4A0U - chains A and C of the 3 polymer chains in the assembly; structure by X-ray diffraction, 2.00 A resolution.

Chain A (and C):
Molecule: Tail fiber protein
Source organism: Enterobacteria phage T7
Notes: fragment: c-terminal region, residues 371-553; chain C of this document is another copy of the same molecule, construct and numbering; everything in this record applies to it too
UniProtKB: P03748 (FIBER_BPT7); residues 372-553 here = UniProt positions 372-553
Amino-acid sequence (228 residues; row label = number of the first residue in the row):
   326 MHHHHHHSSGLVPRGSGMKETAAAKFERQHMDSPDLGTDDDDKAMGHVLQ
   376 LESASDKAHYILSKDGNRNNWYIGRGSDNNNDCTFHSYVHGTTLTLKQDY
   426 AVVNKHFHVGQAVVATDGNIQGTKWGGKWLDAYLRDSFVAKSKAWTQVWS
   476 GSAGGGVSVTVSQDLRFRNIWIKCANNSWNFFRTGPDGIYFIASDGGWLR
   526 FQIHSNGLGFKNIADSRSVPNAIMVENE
Not modelled in the structure: 326-370
Sequence notes: expression tag (326-371)
Residues lining bound ligands: carbonate ion (CO3): Lys422, Tyr425, Val427
Reported in the primary citation:
  - binding site for carbonate ion: Tyr425
  - conformationally variable residues (loop rearrangement): Asp390 to Arg393

Interface between chain A and chain C:
Residue-residue contacts (138; chain A residue first):
  Glu377(A) with His372(C), hydrogen bond (backbone-side chain)
  Ser378(A) with His372(C)
  Lys382(A) with Gly371(C)
  Ala383(A) with Gly371(C); His372(C), hydrogen bond (backbone-backbone)
  His384(A) with His372(C)
  Tyr385(A) with His372(C), hydrogen bond (backbone-backbone); Val373(C); Leu374(C), hydrogen bond (backbone-backbone)
  Ile386(A) with Leu374(C); Leu376(C), hydrophobic; Ile386(C), hydrophobic
  Leu387(A) with Val373(C), hydrophobic; Leu374(C), hydrogen bond (backbone-backbone); Gln375(C); Leu376(C), hydrogen bond (backbone-backbone)
  Ser388(A) with Leu376(C); His384(C); Arg400(C), hydrogen bond
  Lys389(A) with Leu376(C), hydrogen bond (backbone-backbone); Glu377(C); Ser378(C), hydrogen bond (backbone-backbone)
  Asp390(A) with Ser378(C); Ala379(C); Ser380(C); Asp381(C), hydrogen bond (side chain-backbone); Arg400(C)
  Gly391(A) with Ser378(C), hydrogen bond (backbone-backbone); Ala379(C); Ser380(C)
  Arg393(A) with Asp381(C), salt bridge; Asn406(C), hydrogen bond
  Asn395(A) with Arg400(C), hydrogen bond; Asn406(C), hydrogen bond
  Trp396(A) with His384(C), hydrogen bond (side chain-backbone); Ile398(C); Gly399(C); Arg400(C); Cys408(C), hydrophobic
  Ile398(A) with Ile398(C), hydrophobic
  Phe410(A) with Ile398(C), hydrophobic; Cys408(C), hydrophobic; Thr409(C); Phe410(C); Leu421(C)
  Ser412(A) with Asn406(C); Cys408(C); Leu421(C)
  Val414(A) with Asn406(C)
  His415(A) with Asn406(C), hydrogen bond (side chain-backbone); Asp407(C), salt bridge; Leu421(C); Lys422(C); Gln423(C)
  Thr417(A) with Leu421(C); Lys422(C), hydrogen bond (side chain-backbone); Gln423(C), hydrogen bond (side chain-backbone); Tyr425(C)
  Leu419(A) with Leu419(C), hydrophobic
  Lys430(A) with Gln423(C), hydrogen bond (side chain-backbone); Asp424(C); Tyr425(C)
  His431(A) with Tyr425(C); Ala426(C), hydrogen bond (backbone-backbone)
  Phe432(A) with Ala426(C); Val428(C), hydrophobic; Phe432(C), hydrophobic
  His433(A) with Tyr425(C); Ala426(C), hydrogen bond (backbone-backbone); Val427(C); Val428(C), hydrogen bond (backbone-backbone)
  Val434(A) with Val428(C); Lys430(C); His431(C); Phe432(C); Val439(C); Ala440(C); Thr441(C)
  Gly435(A) with Val427(C); Val428(C), hydrogen bond (backbone-backbone); Thr441(C)
  Ala437(A) with Ala440(C); Thr441(C); Gly443(C)
  Ile445(A) with Gly443(C); Ile445(C), hydrophobic
  Gly447(A) with Asp442(C)
  Thr448(A) with Asp442(C), hydrogen bond (backbone-backbone)
  Lys449(A) with Asp442(C), hydrogen bond (backbone-backbone); Asn444(C)
  Trp450(A) with Gly443(C), hydrogen bond (side chain-backbone); Asn444(C); Leu455(C), hydrophobic; Asp456(C); Leu459(C), hydrophobic
  Leu459(A) with Leu459(C), hydrophobic
  Arg460(A) with Lys466(C), hydrogen bond (backbone-side chain)
  Asp461(A) with Lys466(C)
  Ser462(A) with Ala465(C); Lys466(C), hydrogen bond (backbone-backbone)
  Phe463(A) with Leu459(C), hydrophobic; Phe463(C), hydrophobic; Val464(C); Lys466(C)
  Val464(A) with Val464(C), hydrogen bond (backbone-backbone); Ala465(C); Lys466(C)
  Phe492(A) with Lys468(C); Ala469(C); Trp470(C); Trp496(C), hydrophobic; Glu551(C)
  Phe506(A) with Phe506(C), hydrophobic
  Phe507(A) with Trp504(C); Phe506(C)
  Arg508(A) with Asn494(C); Trp496(C), hydrogen bond (backbone-side chain); Phe506(C); Glu551(C), salt bridge
  Thr509(A) with Trp496(C)
  Gly510(A) with Trp496(C)
  Pro511(A) with Trp470(C)
  Ile514(A) with Asn502(C); Ser503(C); Trp504(C), hydrogen bond (backbone-backbone)
  Tyr515(A) with Trp496(C); Ser503(C); Trp504(C)
  Phe516(A) with Ser503(C); Trp504(C), hydrogen bond (backbone-backbone); Asn505(C); Ala518(C); Ser519(C); Asp520(C)
  Ala518(A) with Ala518(C), hydrophobic
  Arg525(A) with Asn501(C); Asp520(C), salt bridge
  Glu553(A) with Lys468(C), salt bridge
Also at the interface, not in a pair above, chain A (65 interface residues in all): Leu374, Leu376, Asp403, His411, Val428, Gln436, Val439, Gln446, Leu455, Tyr458, Arg491, Arg493
Also at the interface, not in a pair above, chain C (64 interface residues in all): Asn429, Arg460

In short:
65 residues of chain A and 64 residues of chain C are in contact; the contacts include 32 hydrogen bonds and 5
salt bridges. Polar pairs include Arg393(A)-Asp381(C), His415(A)-Asp407(C) and Arg508(A)-Glu551(C). Bound to
chain A: carbonate ion. From the paper: a binding site for carbonate ion at Tyr425(A); conformational
variability at Asp390(A).
Chain A and chain C are both Tail fiber protein (Enterobacteria phage T7); the structure, Structure of the
carboxy-terminal domain of bacteriophage T7 fibre gp17 containing residues 371-553, C2221 crystal form, was
determined by X-ray diffraction, deposited together with 4A0T.
